PDB entry 7PUB | electron microscopy, 3.70 A resolution | chains CA and DD of the 76 polymer chains in the assembly

[Chain CA]
Molecule: 9S rRNA
From: Trypanosoma brucei brucei
Sequence (621 nucleotides; row label = number of the first residue in the row):
     1 UAAAUUAUGG UCAAUUGUUA GUAUUCAUAU UAAUUUUUUU AAAUGUUUUA UCAUUUUAUA
    61 AAGGUUUAUU UUUGAAAGAU UUUUUGUAUA AAAUUUUAGG AAUAGUUAAU AAUAAUUUAU
   121 AAUUUUGAUU AGAUUGUUUU GUUAAUGCUA UUAGAUGGGU GUGGAAAAAU AAAAAAAAUA
   181 AUUAAUAUAU AUCAAUAAUA AAUUAAAUUA AUCUAUUAGU CAGAAAUGGA UGCCAGCCGU
   241 UGCGGUAAUU UCUAUGCUUU UAAAUAUUAU ACAAUUAUCA UAUUAAAUUG UUAAGUGCUG
   301 AUUUAACCAA UAAAAAUAUA AAUAAUUUUU AUUUGUUUUU AAACACCAUU AGGUAUAUGC
   361 AAAUAUAAAA UUAUAGUAAU UAUAAAUUAU AUUAUAUUAU AUUUAUUCAU AUAAUUAAUA
   421 GGAUAAUAUU UGUAGUUUUU GAUACCAUGA UAAGGAUUAU AAAUUGAAAG UGUUAAUAUC
   481 AUAAUCAAAA UUUAUUAUUU AUAUUAAAUA UGUAUGUGUA GAUAAAAUAA GAAAUUAAAA
   541 AGGUAUUGUU GCCCACCAAU UUUUAUAAUA AAAAUAACGU GCAGUAAUUA AUAUAUUUAU
   601 AAAAAUAUAU UUUUUUUUUU U
Metal / ion sites: Mg2+ site 1 near U65 (its only coordinating residue here); Mg2+ site 2: G244, G245; Mg2+ site 3: A583, G584, U588
Reported in the primary citation:
  - conformationally variable residues (side-chain flip): A576, A577

[Chain DD]
Molecule: mS51
From: Trypanosoma brucei brucei
Reference sequence: Q385L8 (Q385L8_TRYB2); residue numbers follow UniProt; this construct covers 1-812
Amino-acid sequence (812 residues; numbered 1 to 812; the number before each row is that of its first residue):
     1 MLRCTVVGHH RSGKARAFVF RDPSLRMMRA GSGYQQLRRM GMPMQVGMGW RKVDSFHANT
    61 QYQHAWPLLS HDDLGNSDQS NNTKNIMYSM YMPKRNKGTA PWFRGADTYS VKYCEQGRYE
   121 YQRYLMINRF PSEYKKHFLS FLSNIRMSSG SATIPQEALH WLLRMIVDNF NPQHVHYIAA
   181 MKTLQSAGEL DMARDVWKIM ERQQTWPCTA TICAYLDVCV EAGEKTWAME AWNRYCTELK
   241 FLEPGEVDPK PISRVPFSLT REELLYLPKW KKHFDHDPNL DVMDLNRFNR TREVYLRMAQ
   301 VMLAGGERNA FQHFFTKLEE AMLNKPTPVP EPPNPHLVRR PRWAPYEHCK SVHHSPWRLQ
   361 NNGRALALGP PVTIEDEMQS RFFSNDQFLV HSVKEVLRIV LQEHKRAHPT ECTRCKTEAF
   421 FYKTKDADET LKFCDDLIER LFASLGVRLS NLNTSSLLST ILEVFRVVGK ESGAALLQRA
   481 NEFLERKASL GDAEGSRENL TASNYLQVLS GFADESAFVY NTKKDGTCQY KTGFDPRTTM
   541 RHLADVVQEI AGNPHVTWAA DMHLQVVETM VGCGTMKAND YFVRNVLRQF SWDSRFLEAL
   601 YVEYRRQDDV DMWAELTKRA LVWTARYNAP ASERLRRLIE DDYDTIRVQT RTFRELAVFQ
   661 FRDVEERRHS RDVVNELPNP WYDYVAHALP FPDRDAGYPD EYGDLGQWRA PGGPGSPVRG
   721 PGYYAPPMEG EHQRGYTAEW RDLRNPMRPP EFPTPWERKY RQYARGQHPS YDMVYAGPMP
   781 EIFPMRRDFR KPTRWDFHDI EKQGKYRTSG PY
Unresolved in the structure: 1-10, 722-733
Construct notes: variant Pro371 (Ser in Q385L8), Ala599 (Val in Q385L8)

[How chain CA and chain DD interact]
Pairs across the interface (87; chain CA residue first):
  U6(CA) with Tyr763(DD), stacking on the base; Ala764(DD), base contact
  A7(CA) with Asp772(DD), base contact; Met773(DD), sugar contact
  U8(CA) with Met773(DD), base contact
  G10(CA) with Ser110(DD), sugar contact; Lys112(DD), base contact; Arg709(DD), base contact; Ala710(DD), hydrogen bond to the base; Gly713(DD), base contact
  U11(CA) with Asp107(DD), hydrogen bond to the base; Thr108(DD), hydrogen bond to the sugar; Tyr109(DD), base contact; Ser110(DD), base contact; Gln707(DD), hydrogen bond to the sugar; Trp708(DD), sugar contact
  C12(CA) with Arg95(DD), hydrogen bond to the sugar; Ala100(DD), base contact; Trp708(DD), hydrogen bond to the phosphate
  A13(CA) with Pro23(DD), base contact; Ser24(DD), base contact; Arg95(DD), hydrogen bond to the phosphate
  A14(CA) with Pro23(DD), base contact; Arg95(DD), salt bridge to the phosphate
  U15(CA) with Pro23(DD), base contact
  U24(CA) with Lys14(DD), phosphate contact; Arg16(DD), salt bridge to the phosphate
  U25(CA) with Lys14(DD), salt bridge to the phosphate; Arg16(DD), phosphate contact
  U31(CA) with Lys97(DD), sugar contact
  A32(CA) with Lys97(DD), sugar contact
  A79(CA) with Ser149(DD), base contact; Ser151(DD), sugar contact; Ala152(DD), base contact
  U80(CA) with Ser151(DD), sugar contact
  U81(CA) with Ser151(DD), phosphate contact
  U85(CA) with Ser143(DD), hydrogen bond to the sugar; Arg342(DD), salt bridge to the phosphate
  G86(CA) with Arg339(DD), salt bridge to the phosphate; Arg342(DD), salt bridge to the phosphate
  U87(CA) with Lys136(DD), phosphate contact
  A88(CA) with Lys136(DD), salt bridge to the phosphate
  U137(CA) with Met44(DD), hydrogen bond to the sugar; Val46(DD), base contact
  U138(CA) with Gln45(DD), base contact; Val46(DD), phosphate contact; Gly47(DD), hydrogen bond to the phosphate; Met48(DD), base contact; Gly49(DD), base contact; Trp50(DD), base contact; Lys52(DD), hydrogen bond to the base
  U139(CA) with Arg38(DD), salt bridge to the phosphate; Gly49(DD), base contact; Trp50(DD), base contact; Arg51(DD), hydrogen bond to the base
  U142(CA) with Lys97(DD), phosphate contact
  A144(CA) with Arg26(DD), base contact
  A145(CA) with Arg26(DD), base contact; Ala30(DD), sugar contact
  U146(CA) with Arg29(DD), sugar contact; Ala30(DD), sugar contact; Gly33(DD), phosphate contact
  G147(CA) with Tyr34(DD), phosphate contact
  U152(CA) with Arg51(DD), hydrogen bond to the sugar
  A174(CA) with Asp54(DD), phosphate contact
  A194(CA) with Phe56(DD), sugar contact
  U196(CA) with Phe56(DD), phosphate contact
  U199(CA) with Gly75(DD), base contact
  U258(CA) with Lys805(DD), phosphate contact
  U259(CA) with Lys805(DD), salt bridge to the phosphate
  A271(CA) with Arg26(DD), sugar contact
  C272(CA) with Lys14(DD), hydrogen bond to the sugar; Ala15(DD), hydrogen bond to the sugar
  A273(CA) with Ala15(DD), sugar contact; Ala17(DD), sugar contact; Arg21(DD), salt bridge to the phosphate
  A274(CA) with Ala17(DD), phosphate contact; Arg21(DD), salt bridge to the phosphate
  A277(CA) with Gly13(DD), base contact; Ala15(DD), base contact
  C279(CA) with Arg11(DD), phosphate contact
  A368(CA) with Arg11(DD), sugar contact
  A369(CA) with Arg11(DD), salt bridge to the phosphate; Ser12(DD), sugar contact; Lys14(DD), sugar contact
  A370(CA) with Ser12(DD), hydrogen bond to the phosphate
  U371(CA) with Ser12(DD), hydrogen bond to the phosphate
Also at the interface, not in a pair above, chain CA (49 interface residues in all): A23, A153, A173, A195
Also at the interface, not in a pair above, chain DD (64 interface residues in all): Phe18, Met27, Gln35, Gln36, Val111, Leu139, Gly150, Pro711, Gly766, Ser770, Tyr806

[Overview]
49 residues of chain CA face 64 of chain DD across their interface; the contacts include 17 hydrogen bonds, 12
salt bridges and 1 aromatic stacking contact. Among the polar pairs are G10(CA)-Ala710(DD), U11(CA)-Asp107(DD)
and U138(CA)-Lys52(DD). The Mg2+ site 2 is built by G244(CA) and G245(CA). From the paper: conformational
variability at A576(CA) and A577(CA).
Here chain CA is 9S rRNA and chain DD is mS51, both from Trypanosoma brucei brucei. Entry 7PUB (Late assembly
intermediate of the Trypanosoma brucei mitoribosomal small subunit) was determined by electron microscopy
(same publication as 7PUA).
